Entry 1JKU (X-ray diffraction, 1.84 A resolution); this record covers chains D and F of the 6 polymer chains in the assembly.

== Chain D (and F) ==
Name: pseudocatalase
Organism: Lactobacillus plantarum
Notes: EC 1.11.1.6; chain F of this document is another copy of the same molecule, construct and numbering; everything in this record applies to it too
UniProt: P60355 (MCAT_LACPL); numbering as in UniProt (aligned over 1-266)
Amino-acid sequence (266 residues; row label = number of the first residue in the row):
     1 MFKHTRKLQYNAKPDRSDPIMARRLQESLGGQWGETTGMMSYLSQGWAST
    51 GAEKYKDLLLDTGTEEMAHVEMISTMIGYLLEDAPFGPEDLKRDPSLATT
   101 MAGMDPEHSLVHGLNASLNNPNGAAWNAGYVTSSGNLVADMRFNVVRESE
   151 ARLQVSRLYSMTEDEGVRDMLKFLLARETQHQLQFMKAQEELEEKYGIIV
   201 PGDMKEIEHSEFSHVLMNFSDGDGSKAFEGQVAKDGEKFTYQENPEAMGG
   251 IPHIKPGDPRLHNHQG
Metal / ion sites: manganese (III) ion site 1: Glu-35, Glu-66, His-69 (together with hydroxide ion); Ca2+ site 1: Asp-57, Asp-61 (shared with 3 residues of chain E); manganese (III) ion site 2: Glu-66, Glu-148, His-181 (together with hydroxide ion); Ca2+ site 2: Asn-218, Ser-220, Gly-222 (shared with 2 residues of chain E)
Residues lining bound ligands:
  - manganese (iii) ion / hydroxide ion, molecule 1: Glu-35, Glu-66, His-69, Arg-147, Glu-148, Arg-177, Glu-178, His-181
  - manganese (iii) ion / hydroxide ion, molecule 2: Glu-35, Glu-66, His-69, Arg-147, Glu-148, Glu-178, His-181
  - hydroxide ion (OH): Glu-35, Glu-66, His-69, Leu-174, Glu-178
Curated features (UniProtKB/Swiss-Prot):
  - binding site (Mn(2+)): Glu-35, Glu-66, His-69, Glu-148, His-181
  - binding site (Ca(2+)): Asp-57, Asp-61, Asn-218, Ser-220, Gly-222
  - mutagenesis: Tyr-42 (Y42F: Loss of activity)

== Chain D / chain F interface ==
Pairs across the interface (66):
  Met-1(D) with His-4(F), hydrogen bond (backbone-side chain); Thr-5(F), hydrogen bond (backbone-backbone); Lys-7(F), hydrogen bond (backbone-backbone); Gln-9(F); Glu-71(F), hydrogen bond (backbone-side chain)
  Phe-2(D) with Lys-3(F); His-4(F); Thr-64(F); Met-67(F), hydrophobic
  Lys-3(D) with Phe-2(F); Lys-3(F), hydrogen bond (backbone-backbone)
  His-4(D) with Met-1(F), hydrogen bond (side chain-backbone); Phe-2(F); Leu-60(F); Thr-64(F)
  Thr-5(D) with Met-1(F), hydrogen bond (backbone-backbone)
  Arg-6(D) with Glu-53(F), salt bridge; Lys-56(F); Leu-60(F)
  Lys-7(D) with Met-1(F), hydrogen bond (backbone-backbone)
  Gln-9(D) with Met-1(F)
  Met-40(D) with Leu-118(F), hydrophobic
  Ser-44(D) with Leu-118(F)
  Trp-47(D) with Val-70(F), hydrophobic; Glu-71(F), hydrogen bond; Ser-74(F)
  Ala-48(D) with Asn-115(F)
  Glu-53(D) with Arg-6(F), salt bridge
  Lys-56(D) with Arg-6(F)
  Leu-60(D) with Arg-6(F)
  Thr-64(D) with Phe-2(F); His-4(F)
  Met-67(D) with Phe-2(F), hydrophobic; Met-67(F), hydrophobic
  Ala-68(D) with Met-1(F), hydrophobic
  Val-70(D) with Trp-47(F), hydrophobic
  Glu-71(D) with Met-1(F), hydrogen bond (side chain-backbone); Trp-47(F), hydrogen bond
  Ser-74(D) with Trp-47(F)
  Val-111(D) with Ser-133(F); Ser-134(F)
  His-112(D) with Ser-133(F); Ser-134(F); Gly-135(F)
  Gly-113(D) with Ser-134(F), hydrogen bond (backbone-backbone)
  Asn-115(D) with Ala-48(F)
  Leu-118(D) with Met-40(F), hydrophobic; Ser-44(F); Ala-128(F)
  Ala-125(D) with Ala-128(F), hydrophobic; Gly-129(F)
  Trp-126(D) with Trp-126(F), hydrophobic; Asn-127(F); Ala-128(F), hydrogen bond (backbone-backbone)
  Asn-127(D) with Trp-126(F); Asn-127(F)
  Ala-128(D) with Leu-118(F); Ala-125(F); Trp-126(F), hydrogen bond (backbone-backbone)
  Gly-129(D) with Ala-125(F)
  Ser-133(D) with Val-111(F); His-112(F)
  Ser-134(D) with Val-111(F); His-112(F); Gly-113(F), hydrogen bond (backbone-backbone)
  Gly-135(D) with His-112(F)
Other interface residues (no listed pair), chain D (39 interface residues in all): Leu-8, Met-39, Asp-57, Asn-119, Val-131
Other interface residues (no listed pair), chain F (38 interface residues in all): Leu-8, Met-39, Ala-68, Asn-119, Val-131

== Summary ==
39 residues of chain D and 38 residues of chain F are in contact; the contacts include 15 hydrogen bonds and 2
salt bridges. Polar pairs include Arg-6(D)/Glu-53(F), Met-1(D)/His-4(F) and Met-1(D)/Glu-71(F). Bound to chain
D: manganese (iii) ion / hydroxide ion and hydroxide ion.
Chain D and chain F are both pseudocatalase (Lactobacillus plantarum); the structure, Crystal Structure of
Manganese Catalase from Lactobacillus plantarum, was determined by X-ray diffraction (same publication as
1JKV).
